5LCV - chains A and B of the 4 polymer chains in the assembly; structure by X-ray diffraction, 2.64 A resolution.

# Chain A (and B)
Protein: Polyprotein
Organism: Zika virus
Notes: chain B of this document is another copy of the same molecule, construct and numbering; everything in this record applies to it too
Reference sequence: A0A120IIH9 (A0A120IIH9_ZIKV); residue numbers follow UniProt; this construct covers 1-408
Amino-acid sequence (447 residues; each row starts with the number of its first residue):
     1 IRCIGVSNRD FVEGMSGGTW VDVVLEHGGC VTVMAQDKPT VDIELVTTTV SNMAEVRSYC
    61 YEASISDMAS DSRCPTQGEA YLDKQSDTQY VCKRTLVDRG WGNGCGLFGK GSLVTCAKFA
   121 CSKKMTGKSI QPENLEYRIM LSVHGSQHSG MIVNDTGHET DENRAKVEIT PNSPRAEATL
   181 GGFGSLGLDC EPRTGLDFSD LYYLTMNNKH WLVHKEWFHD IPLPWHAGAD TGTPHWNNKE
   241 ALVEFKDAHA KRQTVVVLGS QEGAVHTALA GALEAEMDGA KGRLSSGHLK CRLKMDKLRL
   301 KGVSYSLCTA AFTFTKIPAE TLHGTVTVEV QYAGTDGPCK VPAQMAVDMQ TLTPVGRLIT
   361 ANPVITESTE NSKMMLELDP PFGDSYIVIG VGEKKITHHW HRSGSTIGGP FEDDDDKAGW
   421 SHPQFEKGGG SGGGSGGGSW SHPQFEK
Unresolved in the structure: 230-233, 404-418, 426-447 (chain B: 15-17, 404-418, 424-447)
Sequence notes: expression tag (409-447)
Cystine bridges: Cys-3/Cys-30, Cys-60/Cys-121, Cys-74/Cys-105, Cys-92/Cys-116, Cys-190/Cys-291, Cys-308/Cys-339
Glycans and other covalent adducts: N-acetylglucosamine (NAG) linked to Asn-154
From the paper describing this entry:
  - post-translational modification sites: Asn-154

# Chain A / chain B interface
Residue-residue contacts (54):
  Ile-4(A) / Phe-108(B)  hydrophobic
  Gly-5(A) / Phe-108(B)
  Ser-7(A) / Asp-98(B)  hydrogen bond
  Asp-98(A) / Gly-5(B)
  Asp-98(A) / Val-6(B)
  Asp-98(A) / Ser-7(B)  hydrogen bond
  Trp-101(A) / Ser-149(B)
  Trp-101(A) / Lys-316(B)
  Trp-101(A) / Ile-317(B)
  Trp-101(A) / Ala-319(B)
  Trp-101(A) / Thr-327(B)
  Trp-101(A) / Glu-329(B)
  Gly-106(A) / Ala-319(B)
  Phe-108(A) / Ile-4(B)  hydrophobic
  Phe-108(A) / Gly-5(B)
  Phe-108(A) / Ala-319(B)  hydrophobic
  Phe-108(A) / Glu-320(B)
  Phe-108(A) / Thr-321(B)
  Phe-108(A) / Thr-327(B)
  Gly-109(A) / Leu-322(B)
  Lys-110(A) / Ser-7(B)
  Ser-149(A) / Trp-101(B)
  Ile-152(A) / Trp-101(B)  hydrophobic
  Val-153(A) / Gly-102(B)
  Lys-209(A) / Val-256(B)
  Lys-209(A) / Val-257(B)  hydrogen bond (side chain-backbone)
  Lys-246(A) / Glu-274(B)  salt bridge
  His-249(A) / His-27(B)
  His-249(A) / Ser-285(B)  hydrogen bond (side chain-backbone)
  Val-256(A) / Lys-209(B)
  Val-257(A) / Lys-209(B)  hydrogen bond (backbone-side chain)
  Gly-259(A) / Glu-262(B)
  Gly-259(A) / His-266(B)
  Ser-260(A) / Ser-260(B)
  Ser-260(A) / Glu-262(B)
  Ser-260(A) / Gly-263(B)  hydrogen bond (backbone-backbone)
  Gln-261(A) / Gly-263(B)
  Glu-262(A) / Gly-259(B)
  Glu-262(A) / Ser-260(B)
  Gly-263(A) / Leu-258(B)
  Gly-263(A) / Ser-260(B)  hydrogen bond (backbone-backbone)
  Gly-263(A) / Gln-261(B)
  His-266(A) / Leu-258(B)  hydrogen bond (side chain-backbone)
  Glu-274(A) / Lys-246(B)  salt bridge
  Lys-316(A) / Trp-101(B)
  Ile-317(A) / Trp-101(B)
  Ala-319(A) / Trp-101(B)
  Ala-319(A) / Gly-106(B)
  Ala-319(A) / Phe-108(B)  hydrophobic
  Glu-320(A) / Phe-108(B)
  Thr-327(A) / Trp-101(B)
  Thr-327(A) / Phe-108(B)
  Glu-329(A) / Trp-101(B)
  Met-375(A) / Trp-101(B)  hydrophobic
Other interface residues (no listed pair), chain A (36 interface residues in all): Gly-102, Leu-258, Ala-264, Thr-321, Val-328
Other interface residues (no listed pair), chain B (38 interface residues in all): Gly-28, Ile-152, Val-153, Ala-264, Val-328, Met-375

# Summary
36 residues of chain A and 38 residues of chain B are in contact; the contacts include 8 hydrogen bonds and 2
salt bridges. Polar contacts include Lys-246(A)/Glu-274(B), Ser-7(A)/Asp-98(B) and Lys-209(A)/Val-257(B).
Covalently linked N-acetylglucosamine: at Asn-154(A). From the paper: a modification site at Asn-154(A).
Chain A and chain B are both Polyprotein (Zika virus); the structure, Structural basis of Zika and Dengue
virus potent antibody cross-neutralization, was determined by X-ray diffraction (same publication as 5LBV).
